7QI1 - chains F and D of the 6 polymer chains in the assembly; structure by X-ray diffraction, 1.76 A resolution.

# Chain F
Protein: Cystic fibrosis transmembrane conductance regulator
Notes: EC 3.6.3.49
Reference sequence: P13569 (CFTR_HUMAN); numbering as in UniProt (aligned over 747-774)
Sequence (28 residues; numbered 747 to 774; the number before each row is that of its first residue):
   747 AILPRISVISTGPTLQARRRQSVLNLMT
Disordered / not traced: 747, 759-763
Modified / non-standard residues: Ser753 (phosphoserine; SEP); Ser768 (phosphoserine; SEP)
Ligand contacts: arginine / glutamine / Q95 / tyrosine: Leu749, Pro750, Arg751, Ile752
Curated features (UniProtKB/Swiss-Prot):
  - modified residue (Phosphoserine): Ser753, Ser768
  - natural variant: Val754 (V754M: In CF; uncertain significance), Arg766 (R766M: In CBAVD; uncertain significance)
From the paper describing this entry:
  - binding site for tyrosine: Pro750, Arg751, Ile752
  - conformationally variable residues (order/disorder transition, side-chain flip): Leu749, Pro750, Arg751
  - contacts within the chain: Arg751-Ser753

# Chain D
Protein: 14-3-3 protein theta
Organism: Homo sapiens
Reference sequence: P27348 (1433T_HUMAN); residues 3-232 here correspond to UniProt positions 1-230 (UniProt number = residue number - 2)
Sequence (237 residues; each row starts with the number of its first residue; numbers below 1 keep their minus sign (Gly-4 is residue -4)):
    -4 GAMGSMTMDKSELVQKAKLAEQAERYDDMAAAMKAVTEQGHELSNEERNL
    46 LSVAYKNVVGARRSSWRVISSIEQKTERNEKKQQMGKEYREKIEAELQDI
    96 CNDVLELLDKYLIPNATQPESKVFYLKMKGDYFRYLSEVASGDNKQTTVS
   146 NSQQAYQEAFEISKKEMQPTHPIRLGLALNFSVFYYEILNSPEKACSLAK
   196 TAFDEAIAELDTLNEESYKDSTLIMQLLRDNLTLWTS
Disordered / not traced: -4 to -3, 72-73
Differences from the reference sequence: expression tag (-4 to 2); conflict Asp4 (Glu2 in P27348), Ser6 (Thr4 in P27348), Val9 (Ile7 in P27348), 35 further conflict positions vs the reference (P27348) not listed
Curated features (UniProtKB/Swiss-Prot):
  - site (Interaction with phosphoserine on interacting protein): Arg58, Arg129
  - modified residue: Met3 (N-acetylmethionine), Lys5 (N6-acetyllysine), Lys51 (N6-acetyllysine), Lys70 (N6-acetyllysine), Tyr84 (3'-nitrotyrosine), Tyr106 (3'-nitrotyrosine), Lys117 (N6-acetyllysine)
  - cross-link: Lys51 (Glycyl lysine isopeptide (Lys-Gly) (interchain with G-Cter in SUMO2))
From the paper describing this entry:
  - binding site for tyrosine: Leu229
  - binding site for the ligand Q95: Arg58, Ser59, Arg62
  - binding site for arginine: Asn52

# How chain F and chain D interact
Contacting residue pairs (43):
  Arg764(F) with Leu229(D)
  Arg765(F) with Arg58(D); Arg62(D); Leu229(D)
  Arg766(F) with Arg58(D); Arg129(D); Glu133(D), salt bridge; Val178(D); Glu182(D), salt bridge; Asn226(D); Leu229(D); Trp230(D)
  Gln767(F) with Leu174(D); Val178(D); Leu222(D); Asn226(D), hydrogen bond (backbone-side chain)
  Ser768(F) with Arg58(D); Arg129(D); Tyr130(D); Leu174(D); Asn175(D)
  Val769(F) with Lys122(D), hydrogen bond (backbone-side chain); Gly171(D); Leu174(D), hydrophobic; Asn175(D), hydrogen bond (backbone-side chain); Leu222(D), hydrophobic
  Leu770(F) with Ser47(D); Lys51(D)
  Asn771(F) with Phe119(D); Lys122(D); Pro167(D), hydrogen bond (side chain-backbone); Ile168(D); Ile219(D)
  Leu772(F) with Asn44(D); Ser47(D); Val48(D), hydrophobic
  Met773(F) with Asn40(D), hydrogen bond (backbone-side chain); Arg43(D); Asn44(D), hydrogen bond (backbone-side chain); Glu115(D); Pro167(D), hydrophobic; Ile168(D), hydrophobic
  Thr774(F) with Asn40(D), hydrogen bond (backbone-side chain)
Also at the interface, not in a pair above, chain D (27 interface residues in all): His166

# Summary
The interface between chain F and chain D involves 11 residues on one side and 27 on the other, with 7
hydrogen bonds and 2 salt bridges. Polar contacts include Arg766(F)-Glu133(D), Arg766(F)-Glu182(D) and
Gln767(F)-Asn226(D). From the paper: a binding site for tyrosine at Pro750(F), Arg751(F) and Leu229(D) among
others; a binding site for the ligand Q95 at Arg58(D), Ser59(D) and Arg62(D).
Chain F is Cystic fibrosis transmembrane conductance regulator and chain D is 14-3-3 protein theta (Homo
sapiens); the structure, Crystal structure of human 14-3-3 protein beta in complex with CFTR peptide
pS753pS768 and PPI stabilizer ..., was determined by X-ray diffraction.
